PDB entry 8K1P | electron microscopy, 3.40 A resolution | chains A and B of the 3 polymer chains in the assembly

[Chain A]
Name: Multidrug efflux system permease protein Rv1217c
From: Mycobacterium tuberculosis (strain ATCC 25618 / H37Rv)
Reference sequence: O05318 (MEPRM_MYCTU); residue numbers follow UniProt; this construct covers 1-548
Sequence (548 residues; each row starts with the number of its first residue):
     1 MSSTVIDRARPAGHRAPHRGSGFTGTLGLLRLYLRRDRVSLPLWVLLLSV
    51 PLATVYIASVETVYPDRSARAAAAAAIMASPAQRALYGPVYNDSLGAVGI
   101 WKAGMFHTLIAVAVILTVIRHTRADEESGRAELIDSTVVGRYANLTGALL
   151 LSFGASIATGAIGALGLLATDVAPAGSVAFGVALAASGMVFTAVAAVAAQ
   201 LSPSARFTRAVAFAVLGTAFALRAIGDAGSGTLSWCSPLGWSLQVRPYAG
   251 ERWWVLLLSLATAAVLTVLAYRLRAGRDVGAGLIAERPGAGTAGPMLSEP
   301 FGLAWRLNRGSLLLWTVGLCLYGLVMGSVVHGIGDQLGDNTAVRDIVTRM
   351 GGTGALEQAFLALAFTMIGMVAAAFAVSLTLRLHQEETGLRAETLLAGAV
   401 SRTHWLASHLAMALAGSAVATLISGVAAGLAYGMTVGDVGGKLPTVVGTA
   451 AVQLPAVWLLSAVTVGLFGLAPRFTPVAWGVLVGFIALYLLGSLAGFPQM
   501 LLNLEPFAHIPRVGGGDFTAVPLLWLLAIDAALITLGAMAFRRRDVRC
Not modelled in the structure: 1-17, 333-353, 548

[Chain B]
Name: Multidrug efflux system ATP-binding protein Rv1218c
From: Mycobacterium tuberculosis (strain ATCC 25618 / H37Rv)
Notes: EC 7.6.2.-
Reference sequence: O86311 (MEATP_MYCTU); residues 1-311 here = UniProt positions 1-311
Sequence (311 residues; each row starts with the number of its first residue):
     1 MSADNHQVPIEIRGLTKHFGSVRALDGLDLTVREGEVHGFLGPNGAGKST
    51 TLRILLGLVKADGGSVRLLGGDPWTDAVDLHRHIAYVPGDVTLWPSLTGG
   101 ETIDLLARMRGGIDNARRAELIERFGLDPTKKARTYSKGNRQKVSLISAL
   151 SSHATLLLLDEPSSGLDPLMENVFQQCIGEARQRGVTVLLSSHILAETEA
   201 LCEKVTIIRAGKTVESGSLDALRHLSRTSIKAEMIGDPGDLSQIKGVEDI
   251 SIEGTTVRAQVDSESLRELIQVLGHAGVRSLVSQPPTLEELFLRHYSLGP
   301 EVAAEQQVATP
Not modelled in the structure: 1-6, 220-311
Metal / ion sites: Mg2+: Ser49 (together with vanadate)
Small-molecule neighbours:
  - ADP (adenosine-5'-diphosphate): Phe19, Val22, Ala24, Pro43, Asn44, Gly45, Ala46, Gly47, Lys48, Ser49, Thr50, Arg53
  - ATP (adenosine-5'-triphosphate): Lys131, Thr135, Ser137, Lys138, Gly139, Gly165
  - vanadate (VO4): Pro43, Asn44, Gly45, Lys48, Ser49, Glu161, His193

[How chain A and chain B interact]
Contacting residue pairs - 47 pairs, chain A then chain B:
  Pro203(A) - Arg134(B)
  Glu286(A) - Arg134(B)
  Arg287(A) - Lys132(B)
  Pro288(A) - Thr130(B)
  Gly289(A) - Thr98(B)
  Ala290(A) - Thr98(B)
  Ala290(A) - Glu101(B)
  Ala290(A) - Pro129(B)
  Gly291(A) - Gly100(B)
  Gly291(A) - Arg118(B)  hydrogen bond (backbone-side chain)
  Gly291(A) - Pro129(B)
  Thr292(A) - Glu101(B)
  Thr292(A) - Asp104(B)
  Ala293(A) - Asp104(B)
  Ala293(A) - Arg108(B)  hydrogen bond (backbone-side chain)
  Gly294(A) - Arg108(B)  hydrogen bond (backbone-side chain)
  Leu297(A) - Leu97(B)  hydrophobic
  Leu297(A) - Leu105(B)  hydrophobic
  Leu297(A) - Arg108(B)
  Ser298(A) - Arg108(B)
  Leu303(A) - Trp94(B)  hydrophobic
  Leu303(A) - Leu97(B)  hydrophobic
  Arg306(A) - Leu97(B)
  Arg306(A) - Glu101(B)  salt bridge
  Glu386(A) - Trp94(B)
  Gly389(A) - Thr92(B)
  Arg391(A) - Thr92(B)
  Arg391(A) - Leu93(B)  hydrogen bond (side chain-backbone)
  Arg391(A) - Trp94(B)
  Glu393(A) - Leu58(B)
  Thr394(A) - Leu106(B)
  Leu395(A) - Trp94(B)  hydrophobic
  Leu395(A) - Met109(B)  hydrophobic
  Leu396(A) - Leu58(B)  hydrophobic
  Ala397(A) - Tyr86(B)  hydrophobic
  Gly398(A) - His81(B)
  Ala399(A) - Arg82(B)
  Ala399(A) - Met109(B)
  Arg402(A) - Gly57(B)  hydrogen bond (side chain-backbone)
  Arg402(A) - Trp74(B)
  Arg542(A) - Trp74(B)
  Arg544(A) - Trp74(B)
  Asp545(A) - Lys17(B)  salt bridge
  Asp545(A) - Leu58(B)
  Asp545(A) - Lys60(B)
  Val546(A) - Leu58(B)  hydrogen bond (backbone-backbone)
  Arg547(A) - Phe19(B)
Also at the interface, not in a pair above, chain A (35 interface residues in all): Leu307, Leu390, Val400, Ser401, Arg543
Also at the interface, not in a pair above, chain B (35 interface residues in all): Leu56, Val59, Ala77, Val78, Pro88, Pro95, Ser96, Lys131, Thr135

[In short]
The chain A/chain B interface involves 35 residues from each chain; the contacts include 6 hydrogen bonds and
2 salt bridges. Polar contacts include Arg306(A)-Glu101(B), Asp545(A)-Lys17(B) and Gly291(A)-Arg118(B). Bound
to chain B: ADP, vanadate and ATP.
Chain A is Multidrug efflux system permease protein Rv1217c and chain B is Multidrug efflux system ATP-binding
protein Rv1218c, both from Mycobacterium tuberculosis (strain ATCC 25618 / H37Rv); the structure,
mycobacterial efflux pump, ADP+vanadate bound state, was determined by electron microscopy.
